Entry 7FLC (X-ray diffraction, 1.95 A resolution); this record covers chains A and B.

Chain A:
Molecule: Pre-mRNA-splicing factor 8
Organism: Saccharomyces cerevisiae S288C
UniProt: P33334 (PRP8_YEAST); residues 1836-2090 here = UniProt positions 1836-2090
Sequence (258 residues; numbered 1833 to 2090; the number before each row is that of its first residue):
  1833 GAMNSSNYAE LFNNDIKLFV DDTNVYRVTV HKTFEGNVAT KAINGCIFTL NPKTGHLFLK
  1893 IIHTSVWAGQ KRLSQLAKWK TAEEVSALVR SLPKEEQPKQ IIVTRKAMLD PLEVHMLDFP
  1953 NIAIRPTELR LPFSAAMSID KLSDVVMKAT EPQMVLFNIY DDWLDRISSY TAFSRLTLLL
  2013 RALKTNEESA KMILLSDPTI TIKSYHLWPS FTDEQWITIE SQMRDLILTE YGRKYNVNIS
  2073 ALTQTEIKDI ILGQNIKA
Unresolved in the structure: 2070-2090
Differences from the reference sequence: expression tag (1833-1835)
Swiss-Prot annotation at these positions:
  - mutagenesis: Asp1853 (D1853A: Alters protein folding. Severely impaired growth. Strongly reduced growth at 35 degrees Celsius; when associated with A-1854; D1853N: Reduced growth at 30 degrees Celsius ...), Asp1854 (D1854A: Reduced growth at 30 degrees Celsius. Strongly reduced growth at 16 degrees Celsius. Strongly reduced growth at 35 degrees Celsius; when associated with A-1853 ...), Thr1855 (T1855A: Reduced growth at 30 degrees Celsius. Strongly reduced growth at 16 degrees Celsius), Thr1936 (T1936A: Reduced growth at 30 degrees Celsius. Strongly reduced growth at 16 degrees Celsius), Arg1937 (R1937K: Severely impaired growth. Reduced growth at 30 degrees Celsius. Strongly reduced growth at 16 degrees Celsius)

Chain B:
Molecule: A1 cistron-splicing factor AAR2
Organism: Saccharomyces cerevisiae S288C
UniProt: P32357 (AAR2_YEAST); aligned to UniProt positions 1-317 over residues 1-317
Sequence (308 residues; row label = number of the first residue in the row; note: 13 numbers in that range are skipped by the numbering (no residue carries them; nothing is unmodelled there); numbers below 1 keep their minus sign (Gly-3 is residue -3)):
    -3 GAMAMNTVPF TSAPIEVTIG IDQYSFNVKE NQPFHGIKDI PIGHVHVIHF QHADNSSMRY
    57 GYWFDCRMGN FYIQYDPKDG LYKMMEERDG AKFENIVHNF KERQMMVSYP KIDEDDTWYN
   117 LTEFVQMDKI RKIVRKDENQ FSYVDSSMTT VQENEL
   166 SSSSSDPAHS LNYTVINFKS REAIRPGHEM EDFLDKSYYL NTVMLQGIFK NSSNYFGELQ
   226 FAFLNAMFFG NYGSSLQWHA MIELICSSAT VPKHMLDKLD EILYYQIKTL PEQYSDILLN
   286 ERVWNICLYS SFQKNSLHNT EKIMENKYPE LL
Unresolved in the structure: -3 to 0, 166-169
Differences from the reference sequence: expression tag (-3 to 0); conflict Ser166 (Leu153 in P32357), Ser167 (Lys154 in P32357), Ser170 (Asp in P32357)
Ligand contacts: VPW (4-(4-chlorophenyl)-1,2,3,6-tetrahydropyridine): Ala231, Gly235, Asn236, Tyr237, Ser240, Ile282, Leu283
Swiss-Prot annotation at these positions:
  - region: Leu261 to Ile282 (Leucine-zipper)
  - modified residue: Ser253 (Phosphoserine), Thr274 (Phosphothreonine)

Chain A / chain B interface:
Residue-residue contacts (16; chain A residue first):
  Gln1907(A) with Met195(B); Leu199(B)
  Leu1908(A) with Met195(B), hydrophobic
  Trp1911(A) with Glu194(B); Met195(B), hydrophobic; Phe198(B), hydrophobic
  Asp1942(A) with Lys184(B), salt bridge
  Glu1945(A) with Lys184(B), salt bridge
  Val1946(A) with Ile189(B), hydrophobic; Glu194(B); Phe198(B), hydrophobic
  His1947(A) with Glu194(B)
  Leu1949(A) with Lys184(B); Ser185(B); Arg186(B)
  Asp1950(A) with Arg186(B), salt bridge

Summary:
Chain A and chain B form an interface of 9 and 8 residues respectively; the contacts include 3 salt bridges.
Among the polar pairs are Asp1942(A)-Lys184(B), Glu1945(A)-Lys184(B) and Asp1950(A)-Arg186(B). Chain B binds
compound VPW. UniProt lists 5 mutagenesis sites on chain A.
Here chain A is Pre-mRNA-splicing factor 8 and chain B is A1 cistron-splicing factor AAR2, both from
Saccharomyces cerevisiae S288C. Entry 7FLC (PanDDA analysis group deposition -- Aar2/RNaseH in complex with
fragment P05B08 from the F2X-Universal Library) was determined by X-ray diffraction (same publication as 5ST0,
5ST1, 5ST2, 5ST3, 5ST4, 5ST5 and 248 further entries).
